Entry 2BRK (X-ray diffraction, 2.30 A resolution); this record covers chain A.

[Chain A]
Protein: RNA-directed RNA polymerase
From: Hepatitis C virus
Notes: EC 2.7.7.48; fragment: ns5b catalytic domain, residues 2420-2955
Reference sequence: P26663 (POLG_HCVBK); residues 1-536 here correspond to UniProt positions 2420-2955 (UniProt number = residue number + 2419)
Amino-acid sequence (536 residues; numbered 1 to 536; the number before each row is that of its first residue):
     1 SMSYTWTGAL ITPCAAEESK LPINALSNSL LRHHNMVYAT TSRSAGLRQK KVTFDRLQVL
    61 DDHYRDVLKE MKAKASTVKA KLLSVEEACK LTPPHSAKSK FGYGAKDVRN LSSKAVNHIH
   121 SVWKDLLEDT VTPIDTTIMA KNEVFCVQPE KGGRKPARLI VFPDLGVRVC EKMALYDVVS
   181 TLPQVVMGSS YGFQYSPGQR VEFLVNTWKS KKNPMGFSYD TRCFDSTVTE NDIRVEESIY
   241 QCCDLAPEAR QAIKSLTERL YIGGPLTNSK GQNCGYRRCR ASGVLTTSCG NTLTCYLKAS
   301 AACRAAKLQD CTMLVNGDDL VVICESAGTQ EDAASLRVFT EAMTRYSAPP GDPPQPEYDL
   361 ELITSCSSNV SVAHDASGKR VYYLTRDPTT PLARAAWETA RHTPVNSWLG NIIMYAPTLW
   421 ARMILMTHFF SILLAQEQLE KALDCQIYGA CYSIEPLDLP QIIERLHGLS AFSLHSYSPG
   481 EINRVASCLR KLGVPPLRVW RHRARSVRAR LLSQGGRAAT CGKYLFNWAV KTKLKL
Not modelled in the structure: 22-35, 148-152, 532-536
Ion coordination: Mn2+ site 1: D220, T221, D318; Mn2+ site 2: D220, D318, D319
Small-molecule neighbours: CMF (3-cyclohexyl-1-(2-morpholin-4-yl-2-oxoethyl)-2-phenyl-1H-indole-6-carboxylic acid): V37, L392, A393, A395, A396, T399, I424, L425, H428, F429, L492, G493, V494, P495, W500, R503
Reported in the primary citation:
  - Mn2+ coordination: D220, D318, D319
  - conformationally variable residues (order/disorder transition): P22 to N35, Q148 to G152
  - binding site for CMF: V37, L392, A393, A395, A396, T399, I424, L425, H428, F429, L492, G493, V494, P495, W500, R503
  - mutagenesis - L30R, L30S: abolished catalytic activity (citing earlier work)
  - mutagenesis - P495L: abolished binding to CMF

[Overview]
Bound to chain A: compound CMF. The Mn2+ site 1 is built by D220, T221 and D318. D220, D318 and D319 form the
Mn2+ site 2. From the paper: a binding site for CMF at V37, L392 and A393 among others; L30R and L30S abolish
catalytic activity.
Chain A is RNA-directed RNA polymerase (Hepatitis C virus); the structure, Crystal structure of Hepatitis C
virus polymerase in complex with an allosteric inhibitor (compound 1), was determined by X-ray diffraction,
deposited together with 2BRL.
